7DML - chain A; structure by X-ray diffraction, 1.94 A resolution.

[Chain A]
Name: Beta-lactamase
From: Klebsiella pneumoniae
Notes: EC 3.5.2.6
Reference sequence: Q6XEC0 (Q6XEC0_KLEPN); residue numbers follow UniProt; this construct covers 1-265
Chain sequence (265 residues; each row starts with the number of its first residue):
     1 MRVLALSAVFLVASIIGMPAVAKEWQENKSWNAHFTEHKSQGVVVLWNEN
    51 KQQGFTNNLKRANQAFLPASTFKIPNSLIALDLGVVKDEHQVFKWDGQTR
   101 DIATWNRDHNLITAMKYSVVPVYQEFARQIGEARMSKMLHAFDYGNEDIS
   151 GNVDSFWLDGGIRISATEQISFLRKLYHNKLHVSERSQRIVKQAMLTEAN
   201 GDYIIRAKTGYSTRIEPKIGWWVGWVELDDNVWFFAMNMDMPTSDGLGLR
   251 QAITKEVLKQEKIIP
Not modelled in the structure: 1-24
Modified positions: K73 (lysine nz-carboxylic acid; KCX)
UniProt features mapped onto this chain:
  - active site: S70 (Acyl-ester intermediate)
  - binding site (a beta-lactam): S70, K73, S118, R250
  - modified residue: K73 (N6-carboxylysine)
  - mutagenesis: S70 (S70A: Does not alter thermal stability; S70G: Increases thermal stability. Abolishes hydrolysis of cephalothin and decreases catalytic efficiency about 60-fold with respect to ampicillin), R189 (R189A: No significant effect on catalytic efficiency with respect to ampicillin. Very little reduction in dimerization at neutral pH. Predominantly monomer at neutral pH; when associated with A-206 ...), R206 (R206A: No significant effect on catalytic efficiency with respect to ampicillin, nitrocefin or imipenem. Very little reduction in dimerization at neutral pH. Predominantly monomer at neutral pH ...)
Residues lining bound ligands: H9O (2-[(3R)-1-oxidanyl-3H-2,1-benzoxaborol-3-yl]prop-2-enoic acid): A69, S70, K73, I102, W105, Y117, S118, V120, L158, K208, T209, G210, Y211, R250
What the authors report for this chain:
  - binding site for H9O: S70, S118, Y211, R250
  - post-translational modification sites: K73

[Overview]
Chain A binds compound H9O. From UniProt: active-site residue S70, 4 beta-lactam-binding residues and 3
mutagenesis sites. The paper reports a binding site for H9O at S70, S118 and Y211 among others; a modification
site at K73.
Chain A is Beta-lactamase (Klebsiella pneumoniae); the structure, OXA-48 carbapenemase in complex with
(R)-2-(1-hydroxy-1,3-dihydrobenzo[c][1,2]oxaborol-3-yl)acrylic acid, was determined by X-ray diffraction,
deposited together with 7E9A.
